PDB entry 4JNG | X-ray diffraction, 2.12 A resolution | chains A and B of the 5 polymer chains in the assembly

== Chain A (and B) ==
Molecule: Nucleocapsid protein
Source organism: Schmallenberg virus
Notes: chain B of this document is another copy of the same molecule, construct and numbering; everything in this record applies to it too
UniProtKB: H2AM13 (H2AM13_SBV); numbering as in UniProt (aligned over 1-233)
Chain sequence (233 residues; each row starts with the number of its first residue):
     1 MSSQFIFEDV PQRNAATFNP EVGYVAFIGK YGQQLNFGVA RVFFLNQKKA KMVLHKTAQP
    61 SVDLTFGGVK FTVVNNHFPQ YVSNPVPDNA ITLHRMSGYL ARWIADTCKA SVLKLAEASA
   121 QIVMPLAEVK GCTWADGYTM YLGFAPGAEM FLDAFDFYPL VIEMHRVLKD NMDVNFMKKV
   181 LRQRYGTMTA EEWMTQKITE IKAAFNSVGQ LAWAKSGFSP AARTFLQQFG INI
Not modelled in the structure: 1-3, 230-233 (chain B: 1-13, 216, 229-233)
Swiss-Prot annotation at these positions:
  - binding site (RNA): Gln12, Ala15, Ala16, Lys48, Lys51, His77, Arg95, Arg166, Lys178, Lys179, Arg182, Arg184
  - mutagenesis: Arg41 (R41G: 98% loss of RNA binding and RNA replication activities; when associted with Q-51), Lys48 (K48E: 99% loss of RNA binding and RNA replication activities), Lys51 (K51Q: 98% loss of RNA binding and RNA replication activities; when associted with G-41)
What the authors report for this chain:
  - binding site for the 42-nt RNA strand: Gln12, Ala15, Ala16, Phe18, Asn19, Lys48, Lys51, His77, Arg95, Leu126, Arg166, Phe176, Lys178, Lys179, Arg182, Arg184
  - self-association interface (contacts with another copy of this molecule); pairs are residue here / residue on that copy: Phe7-Phe66 (pi stacking), Val42, Val62, Leu64
  - conformationally variable residues (side-chain flip): Phe18, Asn19, Pro20, Arg41, Leu45, Lys48, Lys51, His77, Val82, Arg166, Phe176, Lys178, Lys179, Arg182, Arg184

== Chain A / chain B interface ==
Residue-residue contacts (33):
  Gln4(A) with Val53(B)
  Phe5(A) with Val53(B), hydrophobic; Gln59(B); Asp63(B); Leu64(B); Thr65(B), hydrogen bond (backbone-backbone)
  Ile6(A) with Thr65(B)
  Phe7(A) with Val42(B); Asn46(B); Lys49(B); Ala50(B), hydrophobic; Thr65(B), hydrogen bond (backbone-backbone); Phe66(B); Gly67(B), hydrogen bond (backbone-backbone)
  Glu8(A) with Gly67(B); Gly68(B), hydrogen bond (side chain-backbone)
  Asp9(A) with Arg41(B), salt bridge; Val42(B)
  Val10(A) with Arg41(B), hydrogen bond (backbone-side chain); Leu45(B), hydrophobic
  Gln12(A) with Arg41(B)
  Gln80(A) with Lys49(B), hydrogen bond (backbone-side chain)
  Ser83(A) with Lys49(B)
  Leu160(A) with Arg223(B)
  Met164(A) with Arg223(B)
  Leu168(A) with Gln227(B); Gln228(B)
  Trp193(A) with Arg223(B)
  Met194(A) with Ala222(B); Arg223(B), hydrogen bond (backbone-side chain)
  Ile201(A) with Arg223(B)
  Lys202(A) with Leu226(B)
  Phe205(A) with Gln227(B)
Also at the interface, not in a pair above, chain A (21 interface residues in all): Pro11, Leu181, Ile198
Also at the interface, not in a pair above, chain B (21 interface residues in all): Thr57, Thr224

== In short ==
The chain A/chain B interface involves 21 residues from each chain, with 7 hydrogen bonds and 1 salt bridge.
Among the polar pairs are Asp9(A)-Arg41(B), Glu8(A)-Gly68(B) and Val10(A)-Arg41(B). The paper reports a
binding site for the 42-nt RNA strand at Gln12(A), Ala15(A) and Ala16(A) among others; conformational
variability at Phe18(A), Asn19(A) and Pro20(A) among others.
Chain A and chain B are both Nucleocapsid protein (Schmallenberg virus); the structure, Schmallenberg virus
nucleoprotein-RNA complex, was determined by X-ray diffraction.
